PDB entry 7TPP | electron microscopy, 4.10 A resolution (low resolution: residue-level contacts below are approximate; hydrogen-bond / salt-bridge calls are withheld) | chains E and B of the 5 polymer chains in the assembly

Chain E:
Name: Prothrombin
Source organism: Homo sapiens
Notes: EC 3.4.21.5
UniProtKB: P00734 (THRB_HUMAN); residues 1-579 here correspond to UniProt positions 44-622 (UniProt number = residue number + 43)
Amino-acid sequence (579 residues; each row starts with the number of its first residue):
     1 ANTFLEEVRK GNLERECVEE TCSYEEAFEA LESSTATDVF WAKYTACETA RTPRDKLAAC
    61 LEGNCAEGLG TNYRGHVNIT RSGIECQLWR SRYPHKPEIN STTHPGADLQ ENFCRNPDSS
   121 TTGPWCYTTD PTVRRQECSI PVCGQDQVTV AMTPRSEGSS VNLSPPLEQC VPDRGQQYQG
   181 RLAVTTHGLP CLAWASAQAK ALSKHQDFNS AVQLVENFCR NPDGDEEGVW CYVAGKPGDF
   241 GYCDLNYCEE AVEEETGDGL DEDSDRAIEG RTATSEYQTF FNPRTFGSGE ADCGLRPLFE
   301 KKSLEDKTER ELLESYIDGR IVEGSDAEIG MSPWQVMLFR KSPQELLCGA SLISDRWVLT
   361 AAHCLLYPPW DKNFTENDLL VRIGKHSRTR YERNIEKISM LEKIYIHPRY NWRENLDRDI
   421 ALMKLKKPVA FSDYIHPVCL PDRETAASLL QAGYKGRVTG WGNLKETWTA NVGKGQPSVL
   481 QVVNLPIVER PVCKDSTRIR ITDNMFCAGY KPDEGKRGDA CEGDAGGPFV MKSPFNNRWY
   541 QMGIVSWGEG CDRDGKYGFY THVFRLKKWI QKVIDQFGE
Disordered / not traced: 158-170
Sequence notes: engineered mutation Ala525 (Ser568 in P00734)
Disulfide bonds: Cys17-Cys22, Cys47-Cys60, Cys65-Cys143, Cys86-Cys126, Cys114-Cys138, Cys191-Cys231, Cys219-Cys243, Cys293-Cys439, Cys348-Cys364, Cys493-Cys507, Cys521-Cys551
Curated features (UniProtKB/Swiss-Prot):
  - region: Ala508 to Val530 (High affinity receptor-binding region which is also known as the TP508 peptide)
  - active site (Charge relay system): His363, Asp419
  - site (Cleavage): Arg155, Ser156, Arg271, Thr272, Arg320, Ile321
  - modified residue (4-carboxyglutamate): Glu6, Glu7, Glu14, Glu16, Glu19, Glu20, Glu25, Glu26, Glu29, Glu32
  - glycosylation (N-linked (GlcNAc...) asparagine): Asn78 (complex), Asn100 (complex), Asn373 (complex)
Reported in the primary citation:
  - post-translational modification sites: Arg155, Arg271, Arg320 (citing earlier work)

Chain B:
Name: Activated factor Xa heavy chain
Source organism: Homo sapiens
UniProtKB: P00742 (FA10_HUMAN); residues 195-448 here correspond to UniProt positions 235-488 (UniProt number = residue number + 40)
Amino-acid sequence (254 residues; numbered 195 to 448; the number before each row is that of its first residue):
   195 IVGGQECKDG ECPWQALLIN EENEGFCGGT ILSEFYILTA AHCLYQAKRF KVRVGDRNTE
   255 QEEGGEAVHE VEVVIKHNRF TKETYDFDIA VLRLKTPITF RMNVAPACLP ERDWAESTLM
   315 TQKTGIVSGF GRTHEKGRQS TRLKMLEVPY VDRNSCKLSS SFIITQNMFC AGYDTKQEDA
   375 CQGDAGGPHV TRFKDTYFVT GIVSWGEGCA RKGKYGIYTK VTAFLKWIDR SMKTRGLPKA
   435 KSHAPEVITS SPLK
Sequence notes: engineered mutation Ala379 (Ser419 in P00742)
Disulfide bonds: Cys201-Cys206, Cys221-Cys237, Cys350-Cys364, Cys375-Cys403
Curated features (UniProtKB/Swiss-Prot):
  - region: Ser436 to Ser445 (O-glycosylated at one site)
  - active site (Charge relay system): His236, Asp282

Interface between chain E and chain B:
Residue-residue contacts (22; chain E residue first):
  Lys307(E) - Gln240(B)
  Tyr316(E) - Glu401(B)
  Ile317(E) - Gly400(B)
  Ile317(E) - Glu401(B)
  Ile317(E) - Gly402(B)
  Ile317(E) - Ala404(B)
  Ile317(E) - Arg405(B)
  Ile317(E) - Lys408(B)
  Asp318(E) - Ala404(B)
  Asp318(E) - Arg405(B)
  Gly319(E) - Ala404(B)
  Gly319(E) - Arg405(B)
  Arg320(E) - His328(B)
  Arg320(E) - Glu372(B)
  Arg320(E) - Cys403(B)
  Arg320(E) - Ala404(B)
  Arg320(E) - Arg405(B)
  Arg320(E) - Lys406(B)
  Ile321(E) - His328(B)
  Ile321(E) - Lys330(B)
  Glu323(E) - Glu329(B)
  Glu323(E) - Lys330(B)
Interface residues without a listed pair, chain E (9 interface residues in all): Asp326
Interface residues without a listed pair, chain B (17 interface residues in all): Glu218, Lys242, Ser354, Ser355
From the paper, about this interface:
  - pairs named by the authors: Lys307(E)-Gln240(B), Asp318(E)-Arg405(B) (salt bridge), Arg320(E)-Glu372(B), Glu323(E)-Lys330(B), Asp326(E)-Lys242(B)

Summary:
Chain E and chain B form an interface of 9 and 17 residues respectively. The authors report contacts between
Lys307(E) and Gln240(B), Arg320(E) and Glu372(B) and Glu323(E) and Lys330(B) among others; a salt bridge
between Asp318(E) and Arg405(B). From the paper: modification sites Arg155(E), Arg271(E) and Arg320(E).
Chain E is Prothrombin and chain B is Activated factor Xa heavy chain, both from Homo sapiens; the structure,
Cryo-em structure of human prothrombin:prothrombinase at 4.1 Angstrom resolution, was determined by electron
microscopy.
